1SSM - chains B and E of the 6 polymer chains in the assembly; structure by X-ray diffraction, 2.15 A resolution.

== Chain B (and E) ==
Protein: Serine acetyltransferase
From: Haemophilus influenzae
Notes: EC 2.3.1.30; chain E of this document is another copy of the same molecule, construct and numbering; everything in this record applies to it too
UniProt: P43886 (CYSE_HAEIN); numbering as in UniProt (aligned over 1-242)
Sequence (242 residues; numbered 1 to 242; the number before each row is that of its first residue):
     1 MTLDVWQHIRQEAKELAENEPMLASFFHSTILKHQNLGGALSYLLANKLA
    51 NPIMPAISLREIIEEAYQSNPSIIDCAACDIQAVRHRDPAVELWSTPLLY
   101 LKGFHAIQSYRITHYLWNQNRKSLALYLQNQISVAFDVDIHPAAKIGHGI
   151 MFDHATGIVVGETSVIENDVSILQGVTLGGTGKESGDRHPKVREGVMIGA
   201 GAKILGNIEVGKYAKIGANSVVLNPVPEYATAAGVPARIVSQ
Unresolved in the structure: 241-242
Modified positions: Mse1, Mse22, Mse54, Mse151, Mse197 (selenomethionine; parent Met)
Construct notes: modified residue (1, 22, 54, 151, 197)

== Interface between chain B and chain E ==
Pairs across the interface (12):
  Pro21(B) - Lys33(E)
  Mse22(B) - Lys33(E)
  Ala24(B) - His28(E)
  Ser25(B) - Ser25(E)
  Ser25(B) - His28(E)
  Ser25(B) - Ser29(E)  hydrogen bond
  His28(B) - Ala24(E)
  His28(B) - Ser25(E)
  His28(B) - His28(E)
  Ser29(B) - Ser25(E)  hydrogen bond
  Lys33(B) - Pro21(E)
  Lys33(B) - Mse22(E)

== Overview ==
Chain B and chain E each contribute 7 residues to their interface; the contacts include 2 hydrogen bonds. Its
one hydrogen-bonded contact is Ser25(B)-Ser29(E).
Chain B and chain E are both Serine acetyltransferase (Haemophilus influenzae); the structure, Serine
Acetyltransferase- Apoenzyme (truncated), was determined by X-ray diffraction together with 1SSQ and 1SST from
the same study.
